6UPA - chains B and A; structure by X-ray diffraction, 2.51 A resolution.

== Chain B ==
Molecule: Septin-6
Source organism: Homo sapiens
Reference sequence: Q14141 (SEPT6_HUMAN); numbering as in UniProt (aligned over 40-305)
Amino-acid sequence (280 residues; numbered 26 to 305; the number before each row is that of its first residue):
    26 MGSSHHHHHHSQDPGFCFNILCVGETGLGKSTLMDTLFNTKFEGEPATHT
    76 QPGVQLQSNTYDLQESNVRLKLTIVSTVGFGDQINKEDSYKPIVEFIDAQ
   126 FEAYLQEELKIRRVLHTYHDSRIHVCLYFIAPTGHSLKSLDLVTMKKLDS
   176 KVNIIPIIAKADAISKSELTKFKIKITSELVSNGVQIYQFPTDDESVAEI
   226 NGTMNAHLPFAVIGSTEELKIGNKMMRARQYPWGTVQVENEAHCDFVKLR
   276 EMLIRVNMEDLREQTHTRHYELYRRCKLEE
Not modelled in the structure: 26-40, 68-69, 89-93
Sequence notes: initiating methionine (26); expression tag (27-39)
UniProt features mapped onto this chain:
  - region: G49 to S56 (G1 motif), S101 to G104 (G3 motif), A184 to D187 (G4 motif)
  - binding site (GTP): G49 to S56, G104, K185 to E193, G239, R254
Ion coordination: Mg2+: S56 (together with GTP)
Small-molecule neighbours:
  - GDP (guanosine-5'-diphosphate): T158, G159, H160, A188, E193
  - GTP (guanosine-5'-triphosphate): E50, T51, G52, L53, G54, K55, S56, T57, P71, A72, S101, T102, K185, D187, I238, G239, R254, Y256
From the paper describing this entry:
  - binding site for GTP: T51

== Chain A ==
Molecule: Septin-2
Source organism: Homo sapiens
Reference sequence: Q15019 (SEPT2_HUMAN); residues 35-308 here = UniProt positions 35-308
Amino-acid sequence (299 residues; row label = number of the first residue in the row):
    34 MGFEFTLMVVGESGLGKSTLINSLFLTDLYPERVIPGAAEKIERTVQIEA
    84 STVEIEERGVKLRLTVVDTPGYGDAINCRDCFKTIISYIDEQFERYLHDE
   134 SGLNRRHIIDNRVHCCFYFISPFGHGLKPLDVAFMKAIHNKVNIVPVIAK
   184 ADTLTLKERERLKKRILDEIEEHNIKIYHLPDAESDEDEDFKEQTRLLKA
   234 SIPFSVVGSNQLIEAKGKKVRGRLYPWGVVEVENPEHNDFLKLRTMLITH
   284 MQDLQEVTQDLHYENFRSERLKRGGLESGKETAAAKFERNHMDSSTSAA
Not modelled in the structure: 34-36, 88-95, 216-223, 247-250, 307-332
Sequence notes: initiating methionine (34); expression tag (309-332)
Cystine bridges: C111-C114
Small-molecule neighbours:
  - GDP (guanosine-5'-diphosphate): E45, S46, G47, L48, G49, K50, S51, T52, R66, K183, D185, T186, V239, V240, G241, R256, Y258
  - GTP (guanosine-5'-triphosphate): H158, T186, E191, R194
From the paper describing this entry:
  - binding site for GDP: R66

== Chain B / chain A interface ==
Pairs across the interface (84):
  E50(B) - K161(A)  salt bridge
  T51(B) - F156(A)
  T51(B) - G157(A)
  T51(B) - H158(A)
  G52(B) - F156(A)
  G52(B) - H158(A)
  L53(B) - F156(A)
  P71(B) - H158(A)
  A72(B) - H158(A)
  H74(B) - G157(A)
  H74(B) - H158(A)  hydrogen bond (side chain-backbone)
  H74(B) - G159(A)
  H74(B) - P162(A)
  G106(B) - K161(A)
  D107(B) - K161(A)  salt bridge
  D107(B) - P162(A)
  I109(B) - I109(A)
  I109(B) - C111(A)  hydrophobic
  I109(B) - L163(A)  hydrophobic
  I109(B) - A166(A)  hydrophobic
  N110(B) - I109(A)
  N110(B) - N110(A)  hydrogen bond
  K111(B) - I109(A)  hydrogen bond (backbone-backbone)
  E112(B) - I109(A)
  E112(B) - N110(A)  hydrogen bond
  P157(B) - F156(A)  hydrophobic
  P157(B) - K183(A)  hydrogen bond (backbone-side chain)
  T158(B) - G47(A)
  T158(B) - K183(A)  hydrogen bond (backbone-side chain)
  H160(B) - S46(A)
  H160(B) - G47(A)
  H160(B) - I68(A)
  S161(B) - K74(A)
  L162(B) - A71(A)
  L162(B) - K74(A)  hydrogen bond (backbone-side chain)
  K163(B) - E45(A)  salt bridge
  K163(B) - A71(A)
  S164(B) - A71(A)
  S164(B) - K74(A)
  S164(B) - I75(A)
  S164(B) - D107(A)  hydrogen bond (side chain-backbone)
  S164(B) - I109(A)
  L167(B) - A71(A)
  L167(B) - A72(A)
  V168(B) - I75(A)  hydrophobic
  V168(B) - I109(A)  hydrophobic
  K185(B) - F156(A)  hydrogen bond (side chain-backbone)
  D187(B) - Y258(A)  hydrogen bond (backbone-side chain)
  D187(B) - W260(A)
  A188(B) - F156(A)  hydrophobic
  A188(B) - T186(A)
  A188(B) - R256(A)
  A188(B) - Y258(A)
  I189(B) - Y258(A)
  S190(B) - R256(A)
  S190(B) - L257(A)
  S190(B) - Y258(A)
  K191(B) - P259(A)
  E193(B) - R256(A)  salt bridge
  E204(B) - G70(A)
  E204(B) - A71(A)  hydrogen bond (side chain-backbone)
  E204(B) - A72(A)
  N208(B) - A72(A)
  R254(B) - T186(A)  hydrogen bond (side chain-backbone)
  R254(B) - T188(A)
  R254(B) - E191(A)  salt bridge
  Q255(B) - T188(A)
  Y256(B) - D185(A)
  Y256(B) - T186(A)  hydrogen bond (side chain-backbone)
  Y256(B) - L187(A)
  Y256(B) - T188(A)
  P257(B) - E269(A)
  W258(B) - D185(A)
  W258(B) - W260(A)
  W258(B) - G261(A)
  W258(B) - V262(A)
  W258(B) - V263(A)
  W258(B) - H270(A)
  G259(B) - W260(A)
  T260(B) - W260(A)
  V261(B) - W260(A)
  A267(B) - P259(A)
  H268(B) - P259(A)
  H268(B) - W260(A)
Interface residues without a listed pair, chain B (43 interface residues in all): L165, I238
Interface residues without a listed pair, chain A (43 interface residues in all): R66, A108, P155, L160, L189, R198
Interface features reported in the paper:
  - residue pairs: L162(B)-A71(A), S164(B)-A71(A), L167(B)-A71(A), E204(B)-A71(A)
  - interface residues, chain B: H74(B), K111(B)
  - interface residues, chain A: K183(A)

== Summary ==
The chain B/chain A interface involves 43 residues from each chain, with 13 hydrogen bonds and 5 salt bridges.
Polar contacts include E50(B)-K161(A), D107(B)-K161(A) and K163(B)-E45(A). The paper describes contacts
between L162(B) and A71(A), S164(B) and A71(A) and L167(B) and A71(A) among others. The paper reports a
binding site for GTP at T51(B); a binding site for GDP at R66(A).
Here chain B is Septin-6 and chain A is Septin-2, both from Homo sapiens. Entry 6UPA (Crystal Structure of
GTPase Domain of Human Septin 2/Septin 6 Heterocomplex) was determined by X-ray diffraction together with
6UPQ, 6UPR and 6UQQ from the same study.
